Entry 8F9E (X-ray diffraction, 2.95 A resolution); this record covers chains H and P of the 3 polymer chains in the assembly.

[Chain H]
Molecule: Ky15.2 Antibody, heavy chain
Source organism: Mus musculus
Notes: antibody fragment or engineered binder
Sequence (226 residues; numbered 1 to 216 plus 10 insertion-coded residues; the number before each row is that of its first residue; a row labelled like 82A-82C holds insertion residues (82A, then the next letters in order)):
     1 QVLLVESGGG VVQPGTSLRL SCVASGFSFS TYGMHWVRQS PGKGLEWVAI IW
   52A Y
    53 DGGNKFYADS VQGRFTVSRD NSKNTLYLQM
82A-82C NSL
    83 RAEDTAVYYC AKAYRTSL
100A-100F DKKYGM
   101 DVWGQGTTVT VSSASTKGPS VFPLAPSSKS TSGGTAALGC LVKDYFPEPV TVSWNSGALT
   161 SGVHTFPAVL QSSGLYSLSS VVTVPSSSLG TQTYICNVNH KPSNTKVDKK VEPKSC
Disulfide bonds: Cys-22/Cys-92, Cys-140/Cys-196

[Chain P]
Molecule: Circumsporozoite protein KQPA peptide
UniProt: P19597 (CSP_PLAFO); residues 1-15 here correspond to UniProt positions 95-109 (UniProt number = residue number + 94)
Sequence (15 residues; numbered 1 to 15; the number before each row is that of its first residue):
     1 KQPADGNPDP NANPN
Disordered / not traced: 1-4

[How chain H and chain P interact]
Pairs across the interface - 26 pairs, chain H then chain P:
  Thr-31(H) / Asn-15(P)
  Tyr-32(H) / Asn-15(P)
  Gly-33(H) / Pro-14(P)
  Gly-33(H) / Asn-15(P)  hydrogen bond (backbone-side chain)
  Ile-50(H) / Pro-10(P)
  Trp-52(H) / Asp-9(P)
  Trp-52(H) / Pro-10(P)
  Trp-52(H) / Ala-12(P)
  Trp-52(H) / Asn-13(P)  hydrogen bond (side chain-backbone)
  Trp-52(H) / Pro-14(P)
  Tyr-52A(H) / Pro-14(P)  hydrogen bond (backbone-backbone)
  Tyr-52A(H) / Asn-15(P)
  Phe-58(H) / Pro-10(P)  hydrophobic
  Ala-95(H) / Pro-14(P)  hydrophobic
  Ala-95(H) / Asn-15(P)
  Tyr-96(H) / Asn-15(P)  hydrogen bond (backbone-side chain)
  Arg-97(H) / Asn-15(P)
  Thr-98(H) / Asn-13(P)  hydrogen bond
  Thr-98(H) / Asn-15(P)  hydrogen bond
  Lys-100B(H) / Asn-11(P)
  Lys-100B(H) / Ala-12(P)
  Lys-100C(H) / Asp-9(P)  salt bridge
  Lys-100C(H) / Asn-11(P)
  Tyr-100D(H) / Asn-11(P)  hydrogen bond (backbone-backbone)
  Tyr-100D(H) / Ala-12(P)
  Tyr-100D(H) / Asn-13(P)
Also at the interface, not in a pair above, chain P (8 interface residues in all): Pro-8

[Summary]
14 residues of chain H and 8 residues of chain P are in contact, with 7 hydrogen bonds and 1 salt bridge.
Polar pairs include Lys-100C(H)/Asp-9(P), Gly-33(H)/Asn-15(P) and Trp-52(H)/Asn-13(P).
Chain H is Ky15.2 Antibody, heavy chain (Mus musculus) and chain P is Circumsporozoite protein KQPA peptide;
the structure, Crystal structure of Ky15.2 Fab in complex with circumsporozoite protein KQPA peptide, was
determined by X-ray diffraction (same publication as 8F95, 8F9F, 8F9S, 8F9T, 8F9U, 8FA6 and 11 further
entries).
